2GVQ - chains A and D; structure by X-ray diffraction, 2.43 A resolution.

== Chain A (and D) ==
Protein: Anthranilate phosphoribosyltransferase
Source organism: Sulfolobus solfataricus
Notes: EC 2.4.2.18; chain D of this document is another copy of the same molecule, construct and numbering; everything in this record applies to it too
Reference sequence: P50384 (TRPD_SULSO); residue numbers follow UniProt; this construct covers 1-345
Chain sequence (345 residues; numbered 1 to 345; the number before each row is that of its first residue):
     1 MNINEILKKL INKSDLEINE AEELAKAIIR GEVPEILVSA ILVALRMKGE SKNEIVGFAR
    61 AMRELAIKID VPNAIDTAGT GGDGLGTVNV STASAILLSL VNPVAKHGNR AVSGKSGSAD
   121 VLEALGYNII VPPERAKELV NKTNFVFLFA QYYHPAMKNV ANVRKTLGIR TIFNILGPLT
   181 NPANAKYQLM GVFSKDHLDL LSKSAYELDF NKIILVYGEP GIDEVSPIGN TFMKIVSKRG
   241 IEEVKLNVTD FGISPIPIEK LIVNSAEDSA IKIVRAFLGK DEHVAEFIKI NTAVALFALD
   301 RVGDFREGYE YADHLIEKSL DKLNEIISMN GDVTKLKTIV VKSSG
Not modelled in the structure: 81-83, 344-345 (chain D: fully traced)
Curated features (UniProtKB/Swiss-Prot):
  - binding site (5-phospho-alpha-D-ribose 1-diphosphate): Thr77 to Gly79, Gly82, Asp83, Thr87, Asn89 to Thr92, Lys106 to Gly114, Ser118
  - binding site (anthranilate): Gly79, Asn109, Arg164
  - binding site (Mg(2+)): Ser91, Asp223, Glu224
  - mutagenesis: Lys106 (K106Q: Affinity for phosphoribosylpyrophosphate is similar to that of the wild-type enzyme and catalytic efficiency dedreases only 10-fold), His107 (H107A: Limited effect on either affinity for anthranilate and catalytic efficiency. 300-fold decrease of the affinity for anthranilate, whereas catalytic efficiency remains nearly unchanged ...), His154 (H154A: Limited effect on either affinity for anthranilate and catalytic efficiency), Arg164 (R164A: Strong decrease of the affinity for anthranilate, although only a moderate 7-fold decrease in catalytic efficiency), Pro178 (P178A: 300-fold decrease of the affinity for anthranilate, whereas catalytic efficiency remains nearly unchanged; when associated with A-107), Asp223 (D223N: Affinity for phosphoribosylpyrophosphate is similar to that of the wild-type enzyme and catalytic efficiency is unchanged), Glu224 (E224Q: Affinity for phosphoribosylpyrophosphate is similar to that of the wild-type enzyme and catalytic efficiency is unchanged)
Ligand contacts: 2-aminobenzoic acid (BE2): Met62, Asn109, Ala150, Gln151, His154, Met157, Arg164, Phe173, Gly177, Thr180
Reported in the primary citation:
  - mutagenesis - H107A, H107A/P178A (300-fold), H154A/R164A, R164A (7000-fold): decreased binding to 2-aminobenzoic acid
  - mutagenesis - R164A: decreased catalytic activity
  - mutagenesis - H107A, H107A/P178A: unchanged catalytic activity

== Interface between chain A and chain D ==
Residue-residue contacts (39):
  Asn4(A) - Thr166(D)
  Asn4(A) - Leu167(D)
  Leu7(A) - Leu167(D)
  Leu7(A) - Ile169(D)  hydrophobic
  Lys8(A) - Gly168(D)
  Lys8(A) - Ile169(D)
  Leu10(A) - Met47(D)
  Ile11(A) - Val43(D)  hydrophobic
  Ile11(A) - Arg46(D)
  Ile11(A) - Met47(D)  hydrophobic
  Ile11(A) - Ile169(D)  hydrophobic
  Lys13(A) - Met47(D)  hydrogen bond (side chain-backbone)
  Glu35(A) - Ile36(D)
  Ile36(A) - Ser39(D)  hydrogen bond (backbone-side chain)
  Ile36(A) - Asn162(D)
  Ile36(A) - Val163(D)  hydrophobic
  Ile36(A) - Thr166(D)
  Leu37(A) - Thr166(D)
  Leu37(A) - Leu167(D)  hydrophobic
  Ser39(A) - Ile36(D)  hydrogen bond (side chain-backbone)
  Ser39(A) - Ala40(D)
  Ala40(A) - Ser39(D)
  Ala40(A) - Val43(D)  hydrophobic
  Ala40(A) - Leu167(D)  hydrophobic
  Val43(A) - Ala40(D)  hydrophobic
  Val43(A) - Val43(D)  hydrophobic
  Ala44(A) - Met47(D)  hydrophobic
  Arg46(A) - Ile11(D)
  Met47(A) - Leu10(D)
  Met47(A) - Ile11(D)  hydrophobic
  Met47(A) - Lys13(D)  hydrogen bond (backbone-side chain)
  Met47(A) - Ala44(D)  hydrophobic
  Val163(A) - Ile36(D)  hydrophobic
  Thr166(A) - Asn4(D)
  Thr166(A) - Ile36(D)
  Thr166(A) - Leu37(D)
  Leu167(A) - Leu7(D)
  Leu167(A) - Ile36(D)  hydrophobic
  Leu167(A) - Ala40(D)  hydrophobic
Interface residues without a listed pair, chain A (24 interface residues in all): Asn12, Pro34, Lys48, Asn162, Gly168, Ile169
Interface residues without a listed pair, chain D (23 interface residues in all): Lys8, Pro34, Glu35, Lys48

== In short ==
The interface between chain A and chain D involves 24 residues on one side and 23 on the other, with 4
hydrogen bonds. Polar contacts include Lys13(A)-Met47(D) and Ile36(A)-Ser39(D). From the paper: H107A,
H107A/P178A and H154A/R164A of chain A, among others, reduce binding to 2-aminobenzoic acid; R164A of chain A
reduces catalytic activity.
Chain A and chain D are both Anthranilate phosphoribosyltransferase (Sulfolobus solfataricus); the structure,
Anthranilate phosphoribosyl-transferase (TRPD) from S. solfataricus in complex with anthranilate, was
determined by X-ray diffraction together with 1ZXY and 1ZYK from the same study.
